6X2R - chains A and B of the 4 polymer chains in the assembly; structure by X-ray diffraction, 2.30 A resolution.

Chain A:
Protein: GTP-binding nuclear protein Ran
Organism: Homo sapiens
UniProt: P62826 (RAN_HUMAN); residue numbers follow UniProt; this construct covers 1-216
Sequence (216 residues; row label = number of the first residue in the row):
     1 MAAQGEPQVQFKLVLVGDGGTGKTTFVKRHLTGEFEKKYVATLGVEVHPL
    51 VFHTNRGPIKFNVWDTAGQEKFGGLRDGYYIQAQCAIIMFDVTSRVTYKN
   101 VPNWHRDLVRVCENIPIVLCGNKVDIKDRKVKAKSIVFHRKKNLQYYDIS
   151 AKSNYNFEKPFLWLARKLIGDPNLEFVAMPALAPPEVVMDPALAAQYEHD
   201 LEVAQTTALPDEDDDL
Not modelled in the structure: 1-8, 187-189
UniProt features mapped onto this chain:
  - region: Lys37 to Val45 (Switch-I), Gly68 to Gln84 (Switch-II), Asp211 to Leu216 (Interaction with RANBP1)
  - binding site (GTP): Asp18 to Thr25, Glu36 to Thr42, Gly68, Asn122 to Asp125, Ser150 to Lys152
  - site: Gln69 (Essential for GTP hydrolysis)
  - modified residue: Ala2 (N-acetylalanine), Thr24 (Phosphothreonine), Lys37 (N6-acetyllysine), Lys60 (N6-acetyllysine), Lys71 (N6-acetyllysine), Lys99 (N6-acetyllysine), Lys134 (N6-acetyllysine), Lys159 (N6-acetyllysine)
  - cross-link (Glycyl lysine isopeptide (Lys-Gly)): Lys71 (interchain with G-Cter in SUMO2), Lys152 (interchain with G-Cter in SUMO2)
  - mutagenesis: Gly19 (G19V: Blocks DNA replication; when associated with L-69), Thr24 (T24L: Has low binding affinity for GTP and GDP. Almost completely abolishes interaction with BIRC5; T24N: Has low binding affinity for GTP and GDP. Decreases nuclear import of proteins and RNA ...), Thr25 (T25A: Minor effect on the interaction with the alpha phosphate group of bound GTP), Lys37 (K37Q: Mimics acetylation; enhances the nuclear export of RELA/p65; K37R: Decreased acetylation), Tyr39 (Y39A: Abolishes steric hindrance that traps the essential Q-69 in an unreactive position, and causes slow GTP hydrolysis in wild-type ...), Gln69 (Q69L: Strongly decreased GTPase activity. Probably locked in the GTP-bound form. Loss of interaction with NUTF2. Decreases nuclear location and leads to cytoplasmic location during interphase ...), Glu70 (E70A: Strongly decreases the relase of bound GDP), Arg76 (R76E: Probable loss of interaction with NUTF2. Loss of transport to the nucleus), Lys134 (K134Q: Loss of normal mitotic chromosome segregation and defective mitotic spindle orientation; K134R: Loss of normal mitotic chromosome segregation and formation of sister chromatid bridges), Asp211 to Leu216 (No effect on GTPase activity. Abolishes interaction with RANBP1)
Metal / ion sites: Mg2+: Thr24, Thr42 (together with GMP-PNP)
Ligand contacts: GMP-PNP (GNP; phosphoaminophosphonic acid-guanylate ester): Gly17, Asp18, Gly19, Gly20, Thr21, Gly22, Lys23, Thr24, Thr25, Phe35, Glu36, Lys37, Lys38, Tyr39, Val40, Ala41, Thr42, Thr66, Ala67, Gly68, Gln69, Asn122, Lys123, Asp125, Ile126, Ser150, Ala151, Lys152

Chain B:
Protein: Ran-specific GTPase-activating protein 1
Organism: Saccharomyces cerevisiae
UniProt: P41920 (YRB1_YEAST); numbering as in UniProt (aligned over 62-201)
Sequence (140 residues; numbered 62 to 201; the number before each row is that of its first residue):
    62 DIHFEPVVHLEKVDVKTMEEDEEVLYKVRAKLFRFDADAKEWKERGTGDC
   112 KFLKNKKTNKVRILMRRDKTLKICANHIIAPEYTLKPNVGSDRSWVYACT
   162 ADIAEGEAEAFTFAIRFGSKENADKFKEEFEKAQEINKKA
Not modelled in the structure: 62-77, 201

How chain A and chain B interact:
Residue-residue contacts - 84 pairs, chain A then chain B:
  Arg29(A) with Glu105(B), salt bridge
  Thr32(A) with Arg95(B); Glu105(B); Arg106(B); Arg128(B), hydrogen bond (backbone-side chain)
  Gly33(A) with Glu105(B); Arg106(B); Arg128(B)
  Glu34(A) with Lys104(B), salt bridge; Glu105(B), hydrogen bond (backbone-backbone)
  Leu50(A) with Lys133(B)
  Val51(A) with Lys133(B), hydrogen bond (backbone-side chain)
  Phe52(A) with Lys133(B)
  Phe157(A) with Thr131(B)
  Ala178(A) with Arg127(B); Leu132(B)
  Met179(A) with Arg127(B), hydrogen bond (backbone-side chain); Lys133(B); Ile134(B), hydrogen bond (side chain-backbone)
  Pro180(A) with Thr78(B); Met79(B), hydrophobic; Ile134(B)
  Ala181(A) with Thr78(B), hydrogen bond (backbone-backbone); Met79(B); Arg123(B), hydrogen bond (backbone-side chain); Leu125(B), hydrophobic; Ile134(B), hydrophobic
  Leu182(A) with Met79(B), hydrophobic; Arg123(B), hydrogen bond (backbone-side chain); Asn137(B), hydrogen bond (backbone-side chain); Ile164(B)
  Ala183(A) with Ile164(B)
  Pro184(A) with Arg123(B); Asn137(B); His138(B); Ile139(B); Ile164(B), hydrophobic
  Pro185(A) with Ile139(B); Ile164(B); Ala169(B), hydrophobic
  Glu186(A) with Lys121(B), salt bridge
  Tyr197(A) with Thr161(B); Ala171(B)
  Leu201(A) with Val157(B), hydrophobic
  Ala204(A) with Phe96(B), hydrophobic; Trp103(B), hydrogen bond (backbone-side chain); Asn149(B), hydrogen bond (backbone-side chain); Thr173(B)
  Gln205(A) with Lys147(B); Pro148(B), hydrogen bond (side chain-backbone); Asn149(B), hydrogen bond (backbone-side chain); Val150(B), hydrogen bond (backbone-backbone)
  Thr206(A) with Val150(B)
  Thr207(A) with Phe96(B); Lys101(B); Trp103(B), hydrogen bond (backbone-side chain); Asn149(B), hydrogen bond (backbone-side chain)
  Ala208(A) with Trp103(B); Asn149(B); Val150(B)
  Leu209(A) with Trp103(B), hydrophobic; Asn149(B); Ser155(B); Ala175(B), hydrophobic; Arg177(B)
  Pro210(A) with Phe94(B), hydrophobic; Trp103(B); Arg177(B), hydrogen bond (backbone-side chain)
  Asp211(A) with Arg177(B), hydrogen bond (backbone-side chain)
  Glu212(A) with Gly151(B); Ser152(B), hydrogen bond; Arg154(B), salt bridge; Arg177(B), salt bridge
  Asp214(A) with Arg154(B), hydrogen bond (backbone-side chain)
  Asp215(A) with Arg154(B); Gly179(B)
  Leu216(A) with Arg90(B); Ala91(B); Lys92(B); Thr108(B); Arg154(B); Arg177(B), hydrogen bond (backbone-side chain); Phe178(B); Gly179(B)
Other interface residues (no listed pair), chain A (40 interface residues in all): His30, Leu31, Phe35, Glu158, Phe176, Val177, Asp200, Val203, Asp213
Other interface residues (no listed pair), chain B (52 interface residues in all): Glu80, Asp129, Lys130, Tyr158, Ala159, Ala162, Ala165, Glu166

Summary:
The interface between chain A and chain B involves 40 residues on one side and 52 on the other; the contacts
include 21 hydrogen bonds and 5 salt bridges. Polar contacts include Arg29(A)-Glu105(B), Glu34(A)-Lys104(B)
and Glu186(A)-Lys121(B). Chain A binds GMP-PNP.
Chain A is GTP-binding nuclear protein Ran (Homo sapiens) and chain B is Ran-specific GTPase-activating
protein 1 (Saccharomyces cerevisiae); the structure, Crystal Structure of the 4E-TNES peptide bound to CRM1,
was determined by X-ray diffraction, deposited together with 6X2M, 6X2O, 6X2P, 6X2S, 6X2U, 6X2V and 3 further
entries.
